4F2S - chains A and C of the 3 polymer chains in the assembly; structure by X-ray diffraction, 1.65 A resolution.

[Chain A]
Name: DNA polymerase
From: Geobacillus kaustophilus
Notes: EC 2.7.7.7
UniProtKB: Q5KWC1 (Q5KWC1_GEOKA); residues 285-876 here correspond to UniProt positions 287-878 (UniProt number = residue number + 2)
Amino-acid sequence (592 residues; numbered 285 to 876; the number before each row is that of its first residue):
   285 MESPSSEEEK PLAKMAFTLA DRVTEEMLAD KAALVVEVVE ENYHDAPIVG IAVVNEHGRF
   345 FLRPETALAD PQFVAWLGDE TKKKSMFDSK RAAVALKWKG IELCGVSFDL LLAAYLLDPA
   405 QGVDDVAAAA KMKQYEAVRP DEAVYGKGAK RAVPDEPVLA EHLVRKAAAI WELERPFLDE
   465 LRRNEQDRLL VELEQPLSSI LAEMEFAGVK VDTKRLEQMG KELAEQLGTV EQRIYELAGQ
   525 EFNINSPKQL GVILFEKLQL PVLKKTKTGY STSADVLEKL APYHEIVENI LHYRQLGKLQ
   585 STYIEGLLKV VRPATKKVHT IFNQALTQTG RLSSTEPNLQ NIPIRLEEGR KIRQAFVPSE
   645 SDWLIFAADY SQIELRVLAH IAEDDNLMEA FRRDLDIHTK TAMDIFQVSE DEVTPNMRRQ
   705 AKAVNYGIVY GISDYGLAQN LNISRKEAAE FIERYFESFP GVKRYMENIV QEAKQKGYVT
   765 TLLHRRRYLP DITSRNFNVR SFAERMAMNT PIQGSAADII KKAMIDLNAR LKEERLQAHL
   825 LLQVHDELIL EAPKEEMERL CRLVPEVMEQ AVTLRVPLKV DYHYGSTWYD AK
Not modelled in the structure: 285-298
Sequence notes: engineered mutation Ala598 (Asp600 in Q5KWC1), Tyr710 (Phe712 in Q5KWC1)
Residues lining bound ligands: CTP (cytidine-5'-triphosphate): Arg629, Gln656, Glu658, His682, Arg702, Lys706, Ala707, Tyr710, Tyr714

[Chain C]
Molecule: 13-nt DNA strand
Sequence (13 nucleotides; each row starts with the number of its first residue; numbering starts at 0):
     0 CATGGGAGTC AGG
Not modelled in the structure: 0-1

[How chain A and chain C interact]
Residue-residue contacts (49; chain A residue first):
  Asn527(A) with DG11(C), hydrogen bond to the phosphate
  Asn529(A) with DG11(C), sugar contact
  Ser530(A) with DG11(C), hydrogen bond to the phosphate; DG12(C), hydrogen bond to the phosphate
  Gln533(A) with DG12(C), hydrogen bond to the phosphate
  Lys582(A) with DG7(C), base contact; DT8(C), hydrogen bond to the base
  Ser585(A) with DC9(C), phosphate contact; DA10(C), phosphate contact
  Thr586(A) with DC9(C), sugar contact
  Gly590(A) with DC9(C), phosphate contact
  Leu610(A) with DA6(C), phosphate contact; DG7(C), phosphate contact
  Thr611(A) with DA6(C), phosphate contact
  Gln612(A) with DG5(C), phosphate contact; DA6(C), hydrogen bond to the phosphate
  Thr613(A) with DG5(C), sugar contact
  Arg615(A) with DG4(C), base contact; DG5(C), hydrogen bond to the base
  Ser617(A) with DA6(C), phosphate contact; DG7(C), hydrogen bond to the phosphate
  Ser618(A) with DG7(C), sugar contact
  Thr619(A) with DG7(C), phosphate contact; DT8(C), phosphate contact
  Glu620(A) with DT8(C), hydrogen bond to the phosphate
  Asn622(A) with DG7(C), hydrogen bond to the sugar
  Asn625(A) with DG7(C), base contact
  Tyr710(A) with DG3(C), base contact
  Gly711(A) with DG3(C), base contact
  Tyr714(A) with DG3(C), base contact; DG4(C), stacking on the base
  Gly715(A) with DG3(C), sugar contact
  Ile716(A) with DG3(C), sugar contact
  Ser717(A) with DT2(C), hydrogen bond to the phosphate; DG3(C), hydrogen bond to the phosphate
  Tyr719(A) with DT2(C), stacking on the base
  Gly720(A) with DG3(C), hydrogen bond to the phosphate
  Asn724(A) with DG3(C), hydrogen bond to the base
  Arg729(A) with DT2(C), base contact
  Arg771(A) with DG5(C), salt bridge to the phosphate
  Phe786(A) with DG4(C), phosphate contact; DG5(C), phosphate contact
  Arg789(A) with DG3(C), hydrogen bond to the phosphate; DG4(C), salt bridge to the phosphate
  Met790(A) with DG5(C), phosphate contact
  Asn793(A) with DG4(C), sugar contact
  Gln797(A) with DG4(C), hydrogen bond to the base; DG5(C), hydrogen bond to the sugar
  His829(A) with DG5(C), base contact
Also at the interface, not in a pair above, chain A (39 interface residues in all): Lys532, Glu589, Glu658

[Summary]
Chain A and chain C form an interface of 39 and 11 residues respectively; the contacts include 17 hydrogen
bonds, 2 salt bridges and 2 aromatic stacking contacts. Polar pairs include Lys582(A)-DT8(C), Arg615(A)-DG5(C)
and Asn724(A)-DG3(C). Ligands of chain A: CTP.
Here chain A is DNA polymerase (Geobacillus kaustophilus) and chain C is a 13-nt DNA strand. Entry 4F2S (DNA
Polymerase I Large Fragment complex 4) was determined by X-ray diffraction.
